PDB entry 8HAI | electron microscopy, 4.70 A resolution (low resolution: residue-level contacts below are approximate; hydrogen-bond / salt-bridge calls are withheld) | chains B and I of the 11 polymer chains in the assembly

Chain B:
Name: Histone H4
Source organism: Homo sapiens
Chain sequence (102 residues; row label = number of the first residue in the row):
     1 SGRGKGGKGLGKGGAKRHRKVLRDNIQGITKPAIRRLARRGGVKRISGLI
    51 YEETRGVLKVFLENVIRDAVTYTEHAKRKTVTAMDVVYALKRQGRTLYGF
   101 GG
Not modelled in the structure: 1-10, 102
Modified / non-standard residues: Lys-12 (N(6)-acetyllysine; ALY); Lys-16 (N(6)-acetyllysine; ALY)

Chain I:
Molecule: 180-nt DNA strand
Source organism: Homo sapiens
Sequence (180 nucleotides; each row starts with the number of its first residue):
     1 ATCCGTCCGTTACCGCCATCAATATCCACCTGCAGATTCTACCAAAAGTG
    51 TATTTGGAAACTGCTCCATCAAAAGGCATGTTCAGCTGAATTCAGCTGAA
   101 CATGCCTTTTGATGGAGCAGTTTCCAAATACACTTTTGGTAGAATCTGCA
   151 GGTGGATATTGATGGCGGTAACGGACGGAT
Not modelled in the structure: 1-17, 165-180

How chain B and chain I interact:
Residue-residue contacts (10; chain B residue first):
  Lys-16(B) / DC70(I)
  Lys-16(B) / DA71(I)
  Thr-30(B) / DC77(I)
  Thr-30(B) / DA78(I)
  Lys-31(B) / DA78(I)
  Pro-32(B) / DC77(I)
  Pro-32(B) / DA78(I)
  Arg-36(B) / DC77(I)
  Arg-45(B) / DC86(I)
  Thr-80(B) / DC67(I)
Interface residues without a listed pair, chain B (9 interface residues in all): Ala-15, Lys-77
Interface residues without a listed pair, chain I (7 interface residues in all): DA58

Summary:
The interface between chain B and chain I involves 9 residues on one side and 7 on the other.
Here chain B is Histone H4 and chain I is a 180-nt DNA strand, both from Homo sapiens. Entry 8HAI (Cryo-EM
structure of the p300 catalytic core bound to the H4K12acK16ac nucleosome, class 1 (4.7 angstrom ...) was
determined by electron microscopy, deposited together with 8HAG, 8HAH, 8HAJ, 8HAK, 8HAL, 8HAM and 8HAN.
